4DXX - chain A; structure by X-ray diffraction, 1.66 A resolution.

Chain A:
Molecule: Queuine tRNA-ribosyltransferase
From: Zymomonas mobilis
Notes: EC 2.4.2.29
UniProt: P28720 (TGT_ZYMMO); numbering as in UniProt (aligned over 1-386)
Sequence (386 residues; each row starts with the number of its first residue):
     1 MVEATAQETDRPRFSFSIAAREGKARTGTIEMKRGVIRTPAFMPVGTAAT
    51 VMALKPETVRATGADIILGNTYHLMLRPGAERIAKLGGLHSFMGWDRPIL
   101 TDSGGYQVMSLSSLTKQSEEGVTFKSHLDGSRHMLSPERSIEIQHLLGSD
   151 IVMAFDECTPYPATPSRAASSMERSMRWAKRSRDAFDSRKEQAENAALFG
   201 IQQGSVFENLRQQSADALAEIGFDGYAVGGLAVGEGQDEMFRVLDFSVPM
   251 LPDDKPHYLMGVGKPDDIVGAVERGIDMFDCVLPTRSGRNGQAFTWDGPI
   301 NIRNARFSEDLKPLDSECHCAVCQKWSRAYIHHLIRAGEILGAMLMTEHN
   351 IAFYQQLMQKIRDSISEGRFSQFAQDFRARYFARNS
Disordered / not traced: 1-10, 48-49, 384-386
Sequence notes: engineered mutation M52 (Lys in P28720)
Metal / ion sites: Zn2+: C318, C320, C323, H349
UniProt features mapped onto this chain:
  - region (RNA binding): G261 to D267, T285 to R289
  - active site: D102 (Proton acceptor), D280 (Nucleophile)
  - binding site (substrate): D102 to Y106, D156, Q203, G230
  - binding site (Zn(2+)): C318, C320, C323, H349
  - mutagenesis: S103 (S103A: Strongly reduces activity), D156 (D156A: Abolishes catalytic activity), D280 (D280N: Abolishes catalytic activity)

Summary:
C318, C320, C323 and H349 coordinate Zn2+. UniProt lists active-site residues D102 and D280, 8
substrate-binding residues, 4 Zn2+-binding residues and 3 mutagenesis sites.
Chain A is Queuine tRNA-ribosyltransferase (Zymomonas mobilis); the structure, TGT K52M mutant crystallized at
pH 8.5, was determined by X-ray diffraction, deposited together with 3UNT and 3UVI.
